PDB entry 6VOO | electron microscopy, 3.05 A resolution | chains C and g of the 9 polymer chains in the assembly

== Chain C ==
Molecule: ATP synthase subunit alpha, chloroplastic
From: Spinacia oleracea
Notes: EC 7.1.2.2
UniProt: P06450 (ATPA_SPIOL); residues 1-507 here = UniProt positions 1-507
Sequence (507 residues; each row starts with the number of its first residue):
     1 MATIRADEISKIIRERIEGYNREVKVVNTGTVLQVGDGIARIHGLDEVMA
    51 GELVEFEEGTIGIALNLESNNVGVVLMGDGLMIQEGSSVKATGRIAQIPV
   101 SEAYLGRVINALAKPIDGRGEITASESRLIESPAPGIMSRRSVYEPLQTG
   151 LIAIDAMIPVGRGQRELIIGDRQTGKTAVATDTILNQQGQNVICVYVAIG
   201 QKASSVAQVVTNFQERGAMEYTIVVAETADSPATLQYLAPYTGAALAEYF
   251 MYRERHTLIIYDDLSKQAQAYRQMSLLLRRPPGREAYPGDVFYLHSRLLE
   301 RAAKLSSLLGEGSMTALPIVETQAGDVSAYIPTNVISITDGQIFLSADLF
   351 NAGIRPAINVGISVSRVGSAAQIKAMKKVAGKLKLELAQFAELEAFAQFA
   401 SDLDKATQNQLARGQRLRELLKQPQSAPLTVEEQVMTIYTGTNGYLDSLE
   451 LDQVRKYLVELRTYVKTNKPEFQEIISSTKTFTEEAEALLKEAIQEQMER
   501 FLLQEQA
Unresolved in the structure: 1-4, 505-507
Residues lining bound ligands: ATP (adenosine-5'-triphosphate): Asp171, Arg172, Gln173, Thr174, Gly175, Lys176, Thr177, Ala178, Phe350, Arg355, Pro356, Gln423, Pro424, Gln425
Curated features (UniProtKB/Swiss-Prot):
  - binding site (ATP): Gly170 to Thr177
  - site: Ser363 (Required for activity)
Reported in the primary citation:
  - binding site for ATP: Arg366
  - binding site for tentoxin: Ile63, Leu65, Val75, Glu131, Arg297

== Chain g ==
Molecule: ATP synthase gamma chain, chloroplastic
From: Spinacia oleracea
UniProt: P05435 (ATPG_SPIOL); residues 1-364 here = UniProt positions 1-364
Sequence (364 residues; each row starts with the number of its first residue):
     1 MACSLSFSSSVSTFHLPTTTQSTQAPPNNATTLPTTNPIQCANLRELRDR
    51 IGSVKNTQKITEAMKLVAAAKVRRAQEAVVNGRPFSETLVEVLYNMNEQL
   101 QTEDVDVPLTKIRTVKKVALMVVTGDRGLCGGFNNMLLKKAESRIAELKK
   151 LGVDYTIISIGKKGNTYFIRRPEIPVDRYFDGTNLPTAKEAQAIADDVFS
   201 LFVSEEVDKVEMLYTKFVSLVKSDPVIHTLLPLSPKGEICDINGKCVDAA
   251 EDELFRLTTKEGKLTVERDMIKTETPAFSPILEFEQDPAQILDALLPLYL
   301 NSQILRALQESLASELAARMTAMSNATDNANELKKTLSINYNRARQAKIT
   351 GEILEIVAGANACV
Unresolved in the structure: 1-41, 364
Curated features (UniProtKB/Swiss-Prot):
  - active site: Cys130
Reported in the primary citation:
  - conformationally variable residues (loop rearrangement, order/disorder transition): Glu238 to Leu282, Ile271 to Glu285
  - contacts within the chain: Val79-Phe255 (hydrophobic contact), Phe217-Phe255 (pi stacking), Phe255-Ala313 (hydrophobic contact)

== Interface between chain C and chain g ==
Pairs across the interface - 16 pairs, chain C then chain g:
  Arg279(C) - Cys363(g)
  Gly283(C) - Ile353(g)
  Arg284(C) - Ile353(g)
  Ala286(C) - Ile356(g)
  Ala324(C) - Arg45(g)
  Ala324(C) - Arg48(g)  hydrogen bond (backbone-side chain)
  Asp326(C) - Arg48(g)  salt bridge
  Ala395(C) - Ala63(g)
  Phe396(C) - Ala63(g)  hydrophobic
  Phe396(C) - Leu66(g)  hydrophobic
  Phe396(C) - Val67(g)  hydrophobic
  Phe399(C) - Met64(g)  hydrophobic
  Phe399(C) - Val67(g)  hydrophobic
  Asp402(C) - Val67(g)
  Asp402(C) - Arg74(g)  hydrogen bond (backbone-side chain)
  Leu403(C) - Arg74(g)
Interface residues without a listed pair, chain C (14 interface residues in all): Pro282, Glu285, Ser328
Interface residues without a listed pair, chain g (16 interface residues in all): Lys59, Lys71, Tyr341, Arg345, Ile349, Ala360

== Summary ==
14 residues of chain C and 16 residues of chain g are in contact; the contacts include 2 hydrogen bonds and 1
salt bridge. Among the polar pairs are Asp326(C)-Arg48(g), Ala324(C)-Arg48(g) and Asp402(C)-Arg74(g). The
paper reports a binding site for tentoxin at Ile63(C), Leu65(C) and Val75(C) among others; a binding site for
ATP at Arg366(C).
Here chain C is ATP synthase subunit alpha, chloroplastic and chain g is ATP synthase gamma chain,
chloroplastic, both from Spinacia oleracea. Entry 6VOO (Chloroplast ATP synthase (R1, CF1)) was determined by
electron microscopy, deposited together with 6VM1, 6VM4, 6VMB, 6VMD, 6VMG, 6VOF and 8 further entries.
